7UI9 - chains B and C of the 33 polymer chains in the assembly; structure by electron microscopy, 3.30 A resolution.

Chain B:
Name: DNA-directed RNA polymerase II subunit RPB2
From: Saccharomyces cerevisiae S288C
Notes: EC 2.7.7.6
UniProtKB: P08518 (RPB2_YEAST); residues 1-1224 here = UniProt positions 1-1224
Amino-acid sequence (1224 residues; numbered 1 to 1224; the number before each row is that of its first residue):
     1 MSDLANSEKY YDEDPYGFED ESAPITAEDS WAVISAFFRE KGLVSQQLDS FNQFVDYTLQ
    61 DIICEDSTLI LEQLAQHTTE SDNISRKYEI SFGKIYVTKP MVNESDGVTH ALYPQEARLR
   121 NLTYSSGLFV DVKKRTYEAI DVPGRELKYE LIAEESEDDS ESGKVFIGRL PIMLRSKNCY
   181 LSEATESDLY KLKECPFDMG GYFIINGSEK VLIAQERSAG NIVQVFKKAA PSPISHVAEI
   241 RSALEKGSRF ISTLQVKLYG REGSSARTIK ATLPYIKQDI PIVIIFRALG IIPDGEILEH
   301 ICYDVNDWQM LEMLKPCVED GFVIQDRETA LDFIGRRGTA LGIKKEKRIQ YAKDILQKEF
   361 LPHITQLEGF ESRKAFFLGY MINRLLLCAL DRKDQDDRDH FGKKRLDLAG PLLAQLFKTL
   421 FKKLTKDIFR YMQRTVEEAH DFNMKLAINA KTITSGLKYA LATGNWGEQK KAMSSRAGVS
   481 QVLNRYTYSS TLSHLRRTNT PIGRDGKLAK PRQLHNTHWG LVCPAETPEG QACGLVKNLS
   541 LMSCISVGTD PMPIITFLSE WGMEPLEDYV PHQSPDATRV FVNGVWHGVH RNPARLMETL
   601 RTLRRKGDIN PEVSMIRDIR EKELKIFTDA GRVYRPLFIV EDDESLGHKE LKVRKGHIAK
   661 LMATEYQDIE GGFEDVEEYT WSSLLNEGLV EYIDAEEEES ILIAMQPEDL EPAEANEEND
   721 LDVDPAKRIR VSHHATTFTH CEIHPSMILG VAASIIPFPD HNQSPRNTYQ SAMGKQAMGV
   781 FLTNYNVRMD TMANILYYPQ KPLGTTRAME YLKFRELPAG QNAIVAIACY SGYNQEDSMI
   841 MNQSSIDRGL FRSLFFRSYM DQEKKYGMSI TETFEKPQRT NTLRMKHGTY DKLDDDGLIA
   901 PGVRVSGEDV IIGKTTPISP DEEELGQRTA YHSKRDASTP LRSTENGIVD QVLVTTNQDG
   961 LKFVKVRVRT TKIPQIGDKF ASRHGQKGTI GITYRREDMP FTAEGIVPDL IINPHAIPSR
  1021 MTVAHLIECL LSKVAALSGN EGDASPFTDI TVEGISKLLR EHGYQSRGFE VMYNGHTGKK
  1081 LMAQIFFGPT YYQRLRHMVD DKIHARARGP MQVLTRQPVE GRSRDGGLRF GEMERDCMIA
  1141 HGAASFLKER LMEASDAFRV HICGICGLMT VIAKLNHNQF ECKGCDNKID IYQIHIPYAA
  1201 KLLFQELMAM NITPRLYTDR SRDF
Disordered / not traced: 1-20, 243-251, 669-677, 713-726

Chain C:
Name: DNA-directed RNA polymerase II subunit RPB3
From: Saccharomyces cerevisiae S288C
UniProtKB: P16370 (RPB3_YEAST); numbering as in UniProt (aligned over 1-318)
Amino-acid sequence (318 residues; row label = number of the first residue in the row):
     1 MSEEGPQVKI REASKDNVDF ILSNVDLAMA NSLRRVMIAE IPTLAIDSVE VETNTTVLAD
    61 EFIAHRLGLI PLQSMDIEQL EYSRDCFCED HCDKCSVVLT LQAFGESEST TNVYSKDLVI
   121 VSNLMGRNIG HPIIQDKEGN GVLICKLRKG QELKLTCVAK KGIAKEHAKW GPAAAIEFEY
   181 DPWNKLKHTD YWYEQDSAKE WPQSKNCEYE DPPNEGDPFD YKAQADTFYM NVESVGSIPV
   241 DQVVVRGIDT LQKKVASILL ALTQMDQDKV NFASGDNNTA SNMLGSNEDV MMTGAEQDPY
   301 SNASQMGNTG SGGYDNAW
Disordered / not traced: 272-318
Curated features (UniProtKB/Swiss-Prot):
  - binding site (Zn(2+)): Cys86, Cys88, Cys92, Cys95
  - modified residue: Ser2 (N-acetylserine)
  - natural variant: Ala30 (A30D: In mutant RPB3-1)
  - mutagenesis: Lys9 (K9E: Transcript termination readthrough)

How chain B and chain C interact:
Contacting residue pairs (62; chain B residue first):
  Tyr797(B) with Glu61(C); Phe62(C), hydrophobic
  Tyr798(B) with Phe62(C); Arg66(C), hydrogen bond
  Asp847(B) with His65(C); His167(C); Ala168(C)
  Arg848(B) with His65(C)
  Gly849(B) with His65(C)
  Arg852(B) with His65(C), hydrogen bond
  Leu854(B) with Glu61(C)
  Arg969(B) with Asp60(C); Glu61(C), salt bridge
  Thr971(B) with Glu61(C), hydrogen bond
  Arg995(B) with Lys165(C)
  Arg996(B) with Ile38(C); Ala173(C), hydrogen bond (side chain-backbone); Ala174(C), hydrogen bond (side chain-backbone); Ala175(C)
  Glu997(B) with Arg34(C), salt bridge; Arg35(C); Ile38(C)
  Asp998(B) with Arg35(C), salt bridge
  Phe1001(B) with Arg34(C); Phe178(C), hydrophobic
  Ala1003(B) with Glu177(C); Phe178(C)
  Glu1004(B) with Glu177(C)
  Gly1005(B) with Ala175(C); Ile176(C)
  Arg1060(B) with Lys199(C), hydrogen bond (side chain-backbone); Glu200(C), hydrogen bond (side chain-backbone); Pro202(C)
  Gly1063(B) with Pro202(C)
  Gln1065(B) with Trp201(C)
  Arg1067(B) with Trp192(C); Glu194(C), salt bridge
  Phe1069(B) with Trp201(C), hydrophobic
  Tyr1073(B) with Phe178(C); Glu179(C)
  Gly1075(B) with Asn31(C); Arg34(C)
  His1076(B) with Asn31(C), hydrogen bond (backbone-side chain)
  Thr1077(B) with Leu27(C); Asn31(C)
  Gly1078(B) with Leu27(C); Asn31(C); Phe178(C)
  Lys1079(B) with Leu27(C); His188(C), hydrogen bond
  Lys1080(B) with Tyr180(C); Asp181(C), hydrogen bond (side chain-backbone); His188(C)
  Leu1081(B) with Thr189(C), hydrogen bond (backbone-side chain)
  Met1082(B) with His188(C); Thr189(C); Asp190(C), hydrogen bond (backbone-backbone)
  Gln1084(B) with Thr189(C), hydrogen bond; Asp190(C), hydrogen bond (side chain-backbone); Tyr191(C); Trp192(C); Trp201(C)
Other interface residues (no listed pair), chain B (37 interface residues in all): Ser844, Thr970, Tyr1064, Glu1070, Val1071
Other interface residues (no listed pair), chain C (36 interface residues in all): Ala39, Ala59, Leu69, Lys187

In short:
Chain B and chain C form an interface of 37 and 36 residues respectively; the contacts include 14 hydrogen
bonds and 4 salt bridges. Polar pairs include Arg969(B)-Glu61(C), Glu997(B)-Arg34(C) and Asp998(B)-Arg35(C).
From UniProt: 4 Zn2+-binding residues and one mutagenesis site on chain C.
Chain B is DNA-directed RNA polymerase II subunit RPB2 and chain C is DNA-directed RNA polymerase II subunit
RPB3, both from Saccharomyces cerevisiae S288C; the structure, Core Mediator-PICearly (Copy A), was determined
by electron microscopy together with 7UIC, 7UIF, 7UIG, 7UIK, 7UIL and 7UIO from the same study.
